PDB entry 7MIR | electron microscopy, 2.50 A resolution | chains A and B of the 3 polymer chains in the assembly

Chain A:
Name: Calmodulin-dependent glutamylase SidJ
Organism: Legionella pneumophila
Notes: EC 6.-.-.-
UniProtKB: Q5ZTK6 (SIDJ_LEGPH); residues 97-851 here = UniProt positions 97-851
Amino-acid sequence (756 residues; numbered 96 to 851; the number before each row is that of its first residue):
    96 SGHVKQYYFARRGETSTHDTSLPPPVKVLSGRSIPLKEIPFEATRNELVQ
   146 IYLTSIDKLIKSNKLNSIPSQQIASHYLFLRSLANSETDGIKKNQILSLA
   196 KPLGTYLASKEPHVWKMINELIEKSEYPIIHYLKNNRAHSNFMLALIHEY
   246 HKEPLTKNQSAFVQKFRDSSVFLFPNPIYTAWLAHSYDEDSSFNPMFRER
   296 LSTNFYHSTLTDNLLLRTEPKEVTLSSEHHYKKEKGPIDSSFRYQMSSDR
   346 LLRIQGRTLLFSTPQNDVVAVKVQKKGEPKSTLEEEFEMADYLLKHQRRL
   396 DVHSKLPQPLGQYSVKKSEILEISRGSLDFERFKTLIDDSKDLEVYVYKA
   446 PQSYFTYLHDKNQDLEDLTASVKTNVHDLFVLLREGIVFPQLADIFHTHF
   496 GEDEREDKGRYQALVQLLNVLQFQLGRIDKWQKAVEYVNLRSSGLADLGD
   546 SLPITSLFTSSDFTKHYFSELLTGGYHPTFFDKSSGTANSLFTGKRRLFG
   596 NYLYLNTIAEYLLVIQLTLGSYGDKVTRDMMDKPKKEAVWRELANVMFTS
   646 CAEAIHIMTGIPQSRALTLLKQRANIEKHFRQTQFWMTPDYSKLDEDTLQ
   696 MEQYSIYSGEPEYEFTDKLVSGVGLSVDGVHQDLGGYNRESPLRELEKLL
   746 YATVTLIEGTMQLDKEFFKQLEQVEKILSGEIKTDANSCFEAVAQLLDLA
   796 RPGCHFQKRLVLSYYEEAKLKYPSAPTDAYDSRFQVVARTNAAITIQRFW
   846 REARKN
Not modelled in the structure: 96-98, 849-851
Construct notes: expression tag (96)
Bound ions: Mg2+ site 1: Asn-534, Asp-542 (together with ATP); Mg2+ site 2: Asp-542, Asp-545 (together with ATP)
Small-molecule neighbours:
  - adenosine monophosphate (AMP): His-492, Arg-500, Asp-502, Arg-505, Tyr-506, Gln-507, Val-510, Gln-517, Phe-518, Gln-519, Leu-520, Gly-521, Asn-733, Arg-734, Glu-735
  - ATP (adenosine-5'-triphosphate): Gln-350, Gly-351, Arg-352, Thr-353, Lys-367, Lys-370, Glu-381, Arg-427, Leu-431, Tyr-452, Tyr-532, Asn-534, Arg-536, Asp-542
Swiss-Prot annotation at these positions:
  - binding site (Mg(2+)): Asp-542, Asp-545
  - mutagenesis: Ile-841 (I841A: Complete loss of interaction with host calmodulin; in association with A-842), Gln-842 (Q842A: Complete loss of interaction with host calmodulin; in association with A-841)
Reported in the primary citation:
  - mutagenesis - R522A: abolished catalytic activity on glutamylation of SdeA
  - mutagenesis - R522A: unchanged catalytic activity (adenylation activity towards SdeACore)
  - mutagenesis - H492A: abolished catalytic activity on adenylation
  - mutagenesis - H492A: unchanged binding to ATP
  - mutagenesis - D542A: abolished binding to ATP
  - catalytic residues: Arg-522

Chain B:
Name: Calmodulin-2
Organism: Homo sapiens
UniProtKB: P0DP24 (CALM2_HUMAN); numbering as in UniProt (aligned over 1-149)
Amino-acid sequence (150 residues; each row starts with the number of its first residue; numbering starts at 0):
     0 SMADQLTEEQIAEFKEAFSLFDKDGDGTITTKELGTVMRSLGQNPTEAEL
    50 QDMINEVDADGNGTIDFPEFLTMMARKMKDTDSEEEIREAFRVFDKDGNG
   100 YISAAELRHVMTNLGEKLTDEEVDEMIREADIDGDGQVNYEEFVQMMTAK
Not modelled in the structure: 0-3, 94-96, 117-120, 130-136, 147-149
Construct notes: expression tag (0)
Bound ions: Ca2+: Asp-21, Asp-23, Asp-25, Thr-27
Swiss-Prot annotation at these positions:
  - binding site (Ca(2+)): Asp-21, Asp-23, Asp-25, Thr-27, Glu-32, Asp-57, Asp-59, Asn-61, Thr-63, Glu-68, Asp-94, Asp-96, Asn-98, Tyr-100, Glu-105, Asp-130, Asp-132, Asp-134, Gln-136, Glu-141
  - modified residue: Ala-2 (N-acetylalanine), Lys-22 (N6-acetyllysine), Thr-45 (Phosphothreonine), Ser-82 (Phosphoserine), Lys-95 (N6-acetyllysine), Tyr-100 (Phosphotyrosine), Ser-102 (Phosphoserine), Thr-111 (Phosphothreonine), Lys-116 (N6,N6,N6-trimethyllysine), Tyr-139 (Phosphotyrosine)
  - cross-link: Lys-22 (Glycyl lysine isopeptide (Lys-Gly) (interchain with G-Cter in SUMO2))
  - natural variant: Asp-96 (D96V: In LQT15), Asn-98 (N98I: In LQT15; N98S: In LQT15), Asp-130 (D130G: In LQT15; D130V: In LQT15), Asp-132 (D132E: In LQT15), Asp-134 (D134H: In LQT15), Gln-136 (Q136P: In LQT15)

How chain A and chain B interact:
Residue-residue contacts - 69 pairs, chain A then chain B:
  Lys-100(A) with Asn-61(B); Thr-63(B), hydrogen bond; Asp-65(B)
  Gln-101(A) with Asp-65(B)
  Tyr-102(A) with Asp-25(B); Thr-27(B)
  Tyr-103(A) with Asp-25(B), hydrogen bond (backbone-backbone)
  Ala-105(A) with Asp-25(B)
  Arg-106(A) with Asp-23(B), salt bridge; Asp-25(B), salt bridge
  Arg-107(A) with Lys-22(B); Asp-23(B), hydrogen bond (backbone-backbone); Gly-24(B)
  Arg-479(A) with Gly-24(B), hydrogen bond (side chain-backbone)
  Thr-654(A) with Ser-18(B), hydrogen bond (backbone-side chain)
  Gly-655(A) with Glu-15(B); Ser-18(B)
  Pro-657(A) with Glu-15(B)
  Arg-660(A) with Glu-15(B), salt bridge
  Asp-759(A) with Leu-19(B)
  Phe-763(A) with Leu-19(B); Phe-20(B), hydrophobic; Lys-22(B)
  Arg-796(A) with Glu-15(B), salt bridge; Leu-19(B)
  Cys-799(A) with Glu-15(B)
  Phe-801(A) with Glu-12(B); Glu-15(B); Ala-16(B), hydrophobic; Leu-19(B), hydrophobic; Ser-39(B), hydrogen bond (backbone-side chain)
  Gln-802(A) with Leu-19(B); Ser-39(B)
  Arg-804(A) with Glu-12(B), salt bridge; Ser-39(B), hydrogen bond (side chain-backbone); Leu-40(B)
  Leu-805(A) with Thr-35(B); Arg-38(B); Ser-39(B)
  Ser-808(A) with Arg-38(B)
  Tyr-809(A) with Arg-38(B)
  Glu-812(A) with Arg-38(B), salt bridge
  Arg-834(A) with Phe-93(B)
  Thr-835(A) with Leu-113(B)
  Ala-837(A) with Ala-89(B); Phe-93(B), hydrophobic
  Ala-838(A) with Phe-93(B); Val-109(B), hydrophobic; Leu-113(B), hydrophobic
  Ile-839(A) with Gly-114(B); Glu-115(B)
  Thr-840(A) with Ala-89(B)
  Ile-841(A) with Ala-89(B), hydrophobic; Phe-90(B), hydrophobic
  Gln-842(A) with Met-110(B); Leu-113(B), hydrogen bond (side chain-backbone); Gly-114(B); Glu-115(B), hydrogen bond (side chain-backbone)
  Arg-843(A) with Glu-8(B); Glu-12(B), salt bridge; Glu-115(B), salt bridge
  Phe-844(A) with Ile-86(B), hydrophobic
  Trp-845(A) with Glu-121(B); Glu-124(B); Met-125(B); Phe-142(B)
  Arg-846(A) with Glu-115(B), salt bridge; Lys-116(B); Glu-121(B), salt bridge
Interface residues without a listed pair, chain A (37 interface residues in all): Ile-656, Ala-833
Interface residues without a listed pair, chain B (39 interface residues in all): Gln-9, Asp-21, Gly-26, Gly-41, Pro-67, Val-92

Summary:
37 residues of chain A and 39 residues of chain B are in contact; the contacts include 9 hydrogen bonds and 10
salt bridges. Polar contacts include Arg-106(A)/Asp-23(B), Arg-106(A)/Asp-25(B) and Arg-660(A)/Glu-15(B). The
paper reports the catalytic residue Arg-522(A); R522A of chain A abolishes catalytic activity on glutamylation
of SdeA; 3 substitutions were tested in all.
Chain A is Calmodulin-dependent glutamylase SidJ (Legionella pneumophila) and chain B is Calmodulin-2 (Homo
sapiens); the structure, Cryo-EM structure of SidJ-SdeA-CaM reaction intermediate complex, was determined by
electron microscopy (same publication as 7MIS).
